PDB entry 8YHQ | electron microscopy, 2.42 A resolution | chains M and Q of the 20 polymer chains in the assembly

[Chain M]
Name: quinol--cytochrome-c reductase
Source organism: Saccharomyces cerevisiae
Notes: EC 7.1.1.8
UniProtKB: A0A5B9RH60 (A0A5B9RH60_YEASX); residues 62-309 here = UniProt positions 62-309
Sequence (248 residues; each row starts with the number of its first residue):
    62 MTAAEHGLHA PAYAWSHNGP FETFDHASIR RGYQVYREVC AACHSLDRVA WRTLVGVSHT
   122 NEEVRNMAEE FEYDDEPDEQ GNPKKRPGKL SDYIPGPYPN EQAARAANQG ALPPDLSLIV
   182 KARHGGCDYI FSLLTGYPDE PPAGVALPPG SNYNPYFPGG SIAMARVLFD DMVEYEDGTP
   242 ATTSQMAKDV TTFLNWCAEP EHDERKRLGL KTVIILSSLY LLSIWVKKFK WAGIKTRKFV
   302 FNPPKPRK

[Chain Q]
Name: Cytochrome b-c1 complex subunit 8
Source organism: Saccharomyces cerevisiae
UniProtKB: A0A6A5PU80 (A0A6A5PU80_YEASX); residues 2-94 here = UniProt positions 2-94
Sequence (93 residues; numbered 2 to 94; the number before each row is that of its first residue):
     2 GPPSGKTYMG WWGHMGGPKQ KGITSYAVSP YAQKPLQGIF HNAVFNSFRR FKSQFLYVLI
    62 PAGIYWYWWK NGNEYNEFLY SKAGREELER VNV

[Chain M / chain Q interface]
Pairs across the interface (28; chain M residue first):
  M62(M) with Y81(Q)
  T63(M) with Y81(Q)
  W286(M) with P36(Q), hydrophobic; L37(Q)
  K289(M) with L37(Q); I40(Q)
  F290(M) with P31(Q); P36(Q), hydrophobic
  A293(M) with Q34(Q), hydrogen bond (backbone-side chain)
  G294(M) with V29(Q); Q34(Q)
  T297(M) with Q34(Q)
  R298(M) with S26(Q); Y27(Q)
  K299(M) with T25(Q); S26(Q); Y27(Q), hydrogen bond (backbone-backbone)
  F300(M) with I24(Q), hydrophobic; T25(Q); S26(Q)
  V301(M) with G23(Q); I24(Q); T25(Q), hydrogen bond (backbone-backbone)
  F302(M) with K22(Q); G23(Q); I24(Q), hydrophobic
  N303(M) with G23(Q), hydrogen bond (backbone-backbone)
  P305(M) with K22(Q)
Also at the interface, not in a pair above, chain Q (15 interface residues in all): A28, Y32

[Summary]
Chain M and chain Q each contribute 15 residues to their interface; the contacts include 4 hydrogen bonds.
Polar pairs include A293(M)-Q34(Q), K299(M)-Y27(Q) and V301(M)-T25(Q).
Here chain M is quinol--cytochrome-c reductase and chain Q is Cytochrome b-c1 complex subunit 8, both from
Saccharomyces cerevisiae. Entry 8YHQ (Cryo-EM structure of Saccharomyces cerevisiae bc1 complex in
pyraclostrobin-bound state) was determined by electron microscopy (same publication as 8YIN and 8ZMT).
